Entry 4UB2 (X-ray diffraction, 2.51 A resolution); this record covers chains A and P of the 4 polymer chains in the assembly.

Chain A:
Molecule: DNA polymerase beta
Source organism: Homo sapiens
Notes: EC 2.7.7.7, 4.2.99.-
UniProt: P06746 (DPOLB_HUMAN); residues 1-335 here = UniProt positions 1-335
Amino-acid sequence (335 residues; row label = number of the first residue in the row):
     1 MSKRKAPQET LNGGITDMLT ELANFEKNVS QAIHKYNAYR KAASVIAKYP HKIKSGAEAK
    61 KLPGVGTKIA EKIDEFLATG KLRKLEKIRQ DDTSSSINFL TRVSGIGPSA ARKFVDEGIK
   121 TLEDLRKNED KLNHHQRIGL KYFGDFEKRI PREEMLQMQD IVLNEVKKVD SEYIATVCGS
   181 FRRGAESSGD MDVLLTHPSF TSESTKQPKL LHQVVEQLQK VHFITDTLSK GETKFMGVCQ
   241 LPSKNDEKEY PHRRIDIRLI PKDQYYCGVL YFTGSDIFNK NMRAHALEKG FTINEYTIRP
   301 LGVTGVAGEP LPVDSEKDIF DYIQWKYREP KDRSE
Not modelled in the structure: 1-10, 205-206, 246-247, 303-304
UniProt features mapped onto this chain:
  - region: Arg-183 to Asp-192 (DNA-binding)
  - active site: Lys-72 (Nucleophile)
  - binding site (K(+)): Lys-60, Leu-62, Val-65, Thr-101, Val-103, Ile-106
  - binding site (Na(+)): Lys-60, Leu-62, Val-65, Thr-101, Val-103, Ile-106
  - binding site (dATP): Arg-149, Ser-180, Arg-183, Gly-189, Asp-190
  - binding site (dCTP): Arg-149, Ser-180, Arg-183, Gly-189, Asp-190
  - binding site (dGTP): Arg-149, Ser-180, Arg-183, Gly-189, Asp-190, Asp-192
  - binding site (dTTP): Arg-149, Ser-180, Arg-183, Gly-189, Asp-190
  - binding site (Mg(2+)): Asp-190, Asp-192, Asp-256
  - modified residue: Lys-72 (N6-acetyllysine), Arg-83 (Omega-N-methylarginine), Arg-152 (Omega-N-methylarginine)
  - cross-link (Glycyl lysine isopeptide (Lys-Gly)): Lys-41 (interchain with G-Cter in ubiquitin), Lys-61 (interchain with G-Cter in ubiquitin), Lys-81 (interchain with G-Cter in ubiquitin)
  - natural variant: Leu-22 (L22P: Found in a gastric cancer sample; uncertain significance), Tyr-39 (Y39C: Found in a gastric cancer sample; uncertain significance), Gly-118 (G118V: Decreased DNA-directed DNA polymerase activity), Arg-137 (R137Q: Decreased function in base-excision repair), Arg-149 (R149I: Decreased DNA-directed DNA polymerase activity), Asp-160 (D160N: Found in a gastric cancer sample; uncertain significance), Cys-239 (C239R: Found in a gastric cancer sample; uncertain significance), Lys-289 (K289M: Found in a colon cancer sample; uncertain significance), Asn-294 (N294D: Found in a gastric cancer sample; uncertain significance), Glu-295 (E295K: Found in a gastric cancer sample; uncertain significance)
  - mutagenesis: Phe-25 (F25W: No effect on 5'-dRP lyase activity. Decreased ssDNA binding), His-34 (H34G: Decreased 5'-dRP lyase activity. Decreased ssDNA binding), Lys-35 (K35A: Decreased 5'-dRP lyase activity. Decreased ssDNA binding. Loss of 5'-dRP lyase activity; when associated with A-68 and A-72. Decreased ssDNA binding; when associated with A-68 and A-72 ...), Tyr-39 (Y39F: No effect on 5'-dRP lyase activity; Y39Q: Abolishes DNA polymerase and 5'-dRP lyase activity), Lys-41 (K41R: Abolishes ubiquitination; when associated with R-61 and R-81), Lys-60 (K60A: Decreased 5'-dRP lyase activity. Decreased ssDNA binding), Lys-61 (K61R: Abolishes ubiquitination; when associated with R-41 and R-81), Lys-68 (K68A: No effect on 5'-dRP lyase activity. Decreased ssDNA binding. Loss of 5'-dRP lyase activity; when associated with A-35 and A-72. Decreased ssDNA binding; when associated with A-35 and A-72 ...), Glu-71 (E71Q: No effect on 5'-dRP lyase activity. No effect on structure shown by circular dichroism. No effect on ssDNA binding), Lys-72 (K72A: Severely reduced 5'-dRP lyase activity. Does not affect ssDNA binding. Loss of 5'-dRP lyase activity; when associated with A-35 and A-68. Decreased ssDNA binding ...), Glu-75 (E75A: Slightly decreased 5'-dRP lyase activity. Decreased ssDNA binding. No effect on structure shown by circular dichroism), Lys-81 (K81R: Abolishes ubiquitination; when associated with R-41 and R-61), 5 further mutagenesis entries in UniProt

Chain P:
Molecule: 11-nt DNA strand
Sequence (11 nucleotides; row label = number of the first residue in the row):
     1 GCTGATGCGC G
Modified residues: 8OG (8-oxo-2'-deoxy-guanosine-5'-monophosphate) at position 11

How chain A and chain P interact:
Residue-residue contacts (23):
  Val-103(A) with DG9(P), phosphate contact
  Ser-104(A) with DG9(P), phosphate contact
  Gly-105(A) with DC8(P), phosphate contact; DG9(P), hydrogen bond to the phosphate
  Ile-106(A) with DG9(P), hydrogen bond to the phosphate
  Gly-107(A) with DC8(P), hydrogen bond to the phosphate; DG9(P), phosphate contact
  Pro-108(A) with DC8(P), phosphate contact
  Ser-109(A) with DG7(P), phosphate contact; DC8(P), hydrogen bond to the phosphate
  Ala-110(A) with DC8(P), hydrogen bond to the phosphate
  His-135(A) with DG9(P), sugar contact
  Asp-190(A) with 8OG_11(P), phosphate contact
  Asp-192(A) with 8OG_11(P), phosphate contact
  Lys-234(A) with DG9(P), base contact
  Met-236(A) with DG9(P), phosphate contact
  Arg-254(A) with DC10(P), salt bridge to the phosphate
  Asp-256(A) with 8OG_11(P), phosphate contact
  Arg-258(A) with DC10(P), hydrogen bond to the phosphate; 8OG_11(P), salt bridge to the phosphate
  Tyr-271(A) with 8OG_11(P), hydrogen bond to the base
  Phe-272(A) with 8OG_11(P), phosphate contact
  Asp-276(A) with 8OG_11(P), sugar contact
Other interface residues (no listed pair), chain A (20 interface residues in all): Arg-40

In short:
20 residues of chain A face 5 of chain P across their interface, with 7 hydrogen bonds and 2 salt bridges.
Among the polar pairs are Tyr-271(A)/8OG_11(P), Gly-105(A)/DG9(P) and Ile-106(A)/DG9(P).
Chain A is DNA polymerase beta (Homo sapiens) and chain P is an 11-nt DNA strand; the structure, DNA
polymerase beta product complex with a templating cytosine and 8-oxodGMP, 120 s, was determined by X-ray
diffraction, deposited together with 4UAW, 4UAY, 4UAZ, 4UB1, 4UB3, 4UB4 and 3 further entries.
